6Y11 - chains L and N of the 16 polymer chains in the assembly; structure by X-ray diffraction, 3.11 A resolution.

# Chain L
Name: NADH-quinone oxidoreductase subunit 12
Source organism: Thermus thermophilus
Notes: EC 7.1.1.-
UniProtKB: Q56227 (NQO12_THET8); residue numbers follow UniProt; this construct covers 1-606
Chain sequence (606 residues; numbered 1 to 606; the number before each row is that of its first residue):
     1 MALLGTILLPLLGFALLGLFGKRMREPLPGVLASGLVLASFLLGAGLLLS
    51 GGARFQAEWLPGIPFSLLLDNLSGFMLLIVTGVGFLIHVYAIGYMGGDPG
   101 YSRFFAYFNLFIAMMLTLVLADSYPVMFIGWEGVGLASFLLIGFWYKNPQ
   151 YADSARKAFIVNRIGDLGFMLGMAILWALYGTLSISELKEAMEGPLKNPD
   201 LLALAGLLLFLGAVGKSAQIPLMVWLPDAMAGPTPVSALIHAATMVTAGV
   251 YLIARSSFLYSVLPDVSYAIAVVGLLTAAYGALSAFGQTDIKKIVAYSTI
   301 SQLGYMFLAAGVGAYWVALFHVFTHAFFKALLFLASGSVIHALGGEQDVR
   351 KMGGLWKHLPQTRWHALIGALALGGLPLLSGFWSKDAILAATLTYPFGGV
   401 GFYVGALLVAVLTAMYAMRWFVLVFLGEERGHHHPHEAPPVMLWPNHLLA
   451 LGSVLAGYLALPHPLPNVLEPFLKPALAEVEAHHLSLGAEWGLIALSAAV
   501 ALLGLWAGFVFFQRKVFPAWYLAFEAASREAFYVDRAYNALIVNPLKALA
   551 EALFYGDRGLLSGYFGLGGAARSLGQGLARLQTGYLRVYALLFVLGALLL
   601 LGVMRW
Unresolved in the structure: 606

# Chain N
Name: NADH-quinone oxidoreductase subunit 14
Source organism: Thermus thermophilus
Notes: EC 7.1.1.-
UniProtKB: Q56229 (NQO14_THET8); residues 1-427 here = UniProt positions 1-427
Chain sequence (427 residues; row label = number of the first residue in the row):
     1 MTLAILAVFSVALTLLGFVLPPQGVKRATLLGLALALASLLLTWGKPFAF
    51 GPYAVDGVSQVFTLLALLGALWTVGLVRSGRFEFYLLVLYAALGMHLLAS
   101 TRHLLLMLVALEALSLPLYALATWRRGQGLEAALKYFLLGALAAAFFLYG
   151 AALFYGATGSLVLGAPGEGPLYALALGLLLVGLGFKAALAPFHFWTPDVY
   201 QGSPTPVVLFMATSVKAAAFAALLRVAAPPEALALLVALSVVVGNLAALA
   251 QKEAKRLLAYSSIAHAGYMALALYTGNAQALGFYLLTYVLATGLAFAVLS
   301 QISPDRVPLEALRGLYRKDPLLGLAFLVAMLSLLGLPPLAGFWGKYLAFA
   351 EAARAGAWGVLVLALVTSAVSAYYYLGLGLAVFARPEETPFRPGPPWARA
   401 AVVAAGVLLLALGLLPGLVLPALAAGG

# How chain L and chain N interact
Contacting residue pairs (54; chain L residue first):
  A571(L) with L246(N); L249(N)
  R572(L) with L249(N); Y373(N), hydrogen bond
  L574(L) with L246(N), hydrophobic
  G575(L) with L246(N); A247(N)
  Q576(L) with A250(N)
  L578(L) with V243(N), hydrophobic; L246(N), hydrophobic; A247(N)
  A579(L) with A247(N); A250(N), hydrophobic; Q251(N)
  L581(L) with F194(N), hydrophobic
  Q582(L) with H193(N), hydrogen bond; F194(N), hydrogen bond (side chain-backbone); P197(N); D198(N), hydrogen bond; R256(N); Y260(N), hydrogen bond
  G584(L) with K135(N), hydrogen bond (backbone-side chain)
  Y585(L) with K135(N)
  L586(L) with L134(N); K135(N); L138(N), hydrophobic
  Y589(L) with K135(N); F194(N), hydrophobic; D198(N), hydrogen bond; R256(N)
  A590(L) with L139(N), hydrophobic
  L592(L) with P191(N); F194(N), hydrophobic
  F593(L) with L142(N), hydrophobic; V181(N), hydrophobic; F185(N), hydrophobic; F192(N)
  G596(L) with P191(N); F192(N)
  A597(L) with V181(N), hydrophobic; F192(N)
  L599(L) with L235(N), hydrophobic
  L600(L) with G177(N); V181(N), hydrophobic; A232(N), hydrophobic; L236(N), hydrophobic
  L601(L) with L174(N), hydrophobic; G177(N); L178(N), hydrophobic
  V603(L) with E231(N); L235(N), hydrophobic
  M604(L) with A173(N); G177(N); P229(N), hydrophobic
Interface residues without a listed pair, chain L (24 interface residues in all): V594
Interface residues without a listed pair, chain N (37 interface residues in all): E131, A143, L176, L180, L239, V242

# Overview
Chain L and chain N form an interface of 24 and 37 residues respectively; the contacts include 7 hydrogen
bonds. Polar pairs include R572(L)-Y373(N), Q582(L)-H193(N) and Q582(L)-F194(N).
Chain L is NADH-quinone oxidoreductase subunit 12 and chain N is NADH-quinone oxidoreductase subunit 14, both
from Thermus thermophilus; the structure, Respiratory complex I from Thermus thermophilus, was determined by
X-ray diffraction (same publication as 6I0D, 6I1P, 6Q8O, 6Q8W, 6Q8X, 6ZIY and 3 further entries).
